PDB entry 7X2I | electron microscopy, 3.29 A resolution | chains L and H of the 6 polymer chains in the assembly

== Chain L ==
Name: 2E6 light chain
Organism: Mus musculus
Sequence (107 residues; each row starts with the number of its first residue):
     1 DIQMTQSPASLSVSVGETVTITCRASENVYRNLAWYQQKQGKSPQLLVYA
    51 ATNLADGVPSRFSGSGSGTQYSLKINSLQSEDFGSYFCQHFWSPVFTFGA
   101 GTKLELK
Disulfides: C23-C88

== Chain H ==
Name: 2E6 heavy chain
Organism: Mus musculus
Sequence (119 residues; numbered 1 to 119; the number before each row is that of its first residue):
     1 QVQLKQSGPGLVQPSQSLSITCTVSGFSLTNYGVHWVRQSPGKGLEWLGV
    51 IWRGGSTDYNAAFMSRLSITKDNSKSQVFFKMNSLQADDTAIYYCAKGDY
   101 YGYDAMDSWGQGTSVTVSR
Disulfides: C22-C95

== How chain L and chain H interact ==
Contacting residue pairs (27; chain L residue first):
  Y36(L) - M106(H)
  Q38(L) - Q39(H)  hydrogen bond
  K42(L) - Y94(H)
  S43(L) - W109(H)
  S43(L) - G110(H)
  P44(L) - W109(H)  hydrogen bond (backbone-side chain)
  L46(L) - Y100(H)  hydrophobic
  L46(L) - M106(H)
  L46(L) - D107(H)
  Y49(L) - Y100(H)  hydrophobic
  Y49(L) - Y101(H)
  Y49(L) - Y103(H)  hydrophobic
  A50(L) - Y103(H)  hydrophobic
  A55(L) - Y100(H)
  D56(L) - Y100(H)  hydrogen bond
  D56(L) - Y101(H)  hydrogen bond
  F87(L) - L45(H)  hydrophobic
  Q89(L) - M106(H)
  F91(L) - Y103(H)
  F91(L) - D104(H)
  P94(L) - D58(H)
  V95(L) - W47(H)  hydrophobic
  V95(L) - N60(H)
  F96(L) - H35(H)
  F96(L) - W47(H)
  F98(L) - L45(H)  hydrophobic
  F98(L) - M106(H)  hydrophobic
Also at the interface, not in a pair above, chain L (18 interface residues in all): N53
Also at the interface, not in a pair above, chain H (19 interface residues in all): V37, E46, W52, A105

== Overview ==
The interface between chain L and chain H involves 18 residues on one side and 19 on the other; the contacts
include 4 hydrogen bonds. Polar contacts include Q38(L)-Q39(H), P44(L)-W109(H) and D56(L)-Y100(H).
Here chain L is 2E6 light chain and chain H is 2E6 heavy chain, both from Mus musculus. Entry 7X2I (Cryo-EM
structure of Coxsackievirus B1 pre-A particle in complex with nAb 2E6 (CVB1-pre-A:2E6)) was determined by
electron microscopy together with 7X2G, 7X2O, 7X2T, 7X2W, 7X35, 7X37 and 7 further entries from the same
study.
